Entry 4C31 (X-ray diffraction, 3.00 A resolution); this record covers chains A and B of the 8 polymer chains in the assembly.

== Chain A ==
Name: Nuclear mRNA export protein SAC3
Organism: Saccharomyces cerevisiae
UniProtKB: P46674 (SAC3_YEAST); residue numbers follow UniProt; this construct covers 757-787
Amino-acid sequence (33 residues; numbered 755 to 787; the number before each row is that of its first residue):
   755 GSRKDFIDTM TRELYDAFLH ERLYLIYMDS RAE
Disordered / not traced: 755, 787
Sequence notes: expression tag (755-756)
Reported in the primary citation:
  - conformationally variable residues (side-chain flip): F772
  - specificity-determining residues: L768, A771
  - mutagenesis - L768A/H774A, L768A/H774D, F772A/H774A: decreased localization
  - mutagenesis - L768A/H774D: decreased growth in response to 37 degC
  - mutagenesis - L768A/H774A, L768A/H774D, F772A/H774A: decreased binding to Nucleoporin NUP1

== Chain B ==
Name: Protein SUS1
Organism: Saccharomyces cerevisiae
UniProtKB: Q6WNK7 (SUS1_YEAST); numbering as in UniProt (aligned over 1-96)
Amino-acid sequence (96 residues; each row starts with the number of its first residue):
     1 MTMDTAQLKS QIQQYLVESG NYELISNELK ARLLQEGWVD KVKDLTKSEM NINESTNFTQ
    61 ILSTVEPKAL EMVSDSTRET VLKQIREFLE EIVDTQ
Disordered / not traced: 1-3, 96
Swiss-Prot annotation at these positions:
  - cross-link: K68 (Glycyl lysine isopeptide (Lys-Gly) (interchain with G-Cter in ubiquitin))
  - mutagenesis: E18 to G20 (In sus1-10; dissociates from TREX-2 while leaving its interaction with SAGA intact), G37 to W38 (In sus1-11; impairs binding to both TREX-2 and SAGA), V73 to D75 (In sus1-12; dissociates from TREX-2 while leaving its interaction with SAGA intact)
Reported in the primary citation:
  - conformationally variable residues (side-chain flip): K9, Q13, Y22

== Interface between chain A and chain B ==
Contacting residue pairs - 55 pairs, chain A then chain B:
  R757(A) - E90(B)  salt bridge
  R757(A) - V93(B)  hydrogen bond (side chain-backbone)
  R757(A) - D94(B)  hydrogen bond (side chain-backbone)
  I761(A) - R86(B)
  I761(A) - L89(B)
  I761(A) - E90(B)
  D762(A) - R86(B)  salt bridge
  M764(A) - K9(B)
  M764(A) - I12(B)  hydrophobic
  M764(A) - L89(B)  hydrophobic
  T765(A) - L82(B)
  T765(A) - I85(B)
  T765(A) - R86(B)
  T765(A) - L89(B)
  R766(A) - R78(B)
  E767(A) - K9(B)  salt bridge
  L768(A) - I12(B)  hydrophobic
  L768(A) - L16(B)  hydrophobic
  L768(A) - I85(B)  hydrophobic
  Y769(A) - V73(B)
  Y769(A) - R78(B)
  Y769(A) - V81(B)  hydrophobic
  Y769(A) - L82(B)  hydrophobic
  Y769(A) - I85(B)  hydrophobic
  F772(A) - Y22(B)  hydrophobic
  F772(A) - I25(B)  hydrophobic
  F772(A) - S26(B)
  F772(A) - L29(B)  hydrophobic
  L773(A) - L29(B)  hydrophobic
  L773(A) - L70(B)  hydrophobic
  L773(A) - V73(B)  hydrophobic
  H774(A) - F58(B)
  H774(A) - L62(B)
  H774(A) - E66(B)
  E775(A) - Y22(B)  hydrogen bond
  R776(A) - S26(B)
  R776(A) - K30(B)
  R776(A) - W38(B)
  L777(A) - V42(B)  hydrophobic
  L777(A) - L62(B)  hydrophobic
  L777(A) - E66(B)
  Y778(A) - F58(B)  hydrophobic
  I780(A) - W38(B)  hydrophobic
  I780(A) - K43(B)
  I780(A) - T46(B)
  Y781(A) - T56(B)  hydrogen bond (side chain-backbone)
  Y781(A) - N57(B)
  Y781(A) - F58(B)  hydrogen bond (side chain-backbone)
  Y781(A) - I61(B)  hydrophobic
  D783(A) - K43(B)  salt bridge
  S784(A) - T46(B)
  S784(A) - K47(B)
  S784(A) - M50(B)
  R785(A) - M50(B)
  R785(A) - T56(B)
Interface residues without a listed pair, chain A (22 interface residues in all): F760
Interface residues without a listed pair, chain B (34 interface residues in all): L8, L33, A69

== Summary ==
22 residues of chain A face 34 of chain B across their interface, with 5 hydrogen bonds and 4 salt bridges.
Polar contacts include R757(A)-E90(B), D762(A)-R86(B) and E767(A)-K9(B). UniProt lists 8 mutagenesis sites on
chain B. From the paper: L768A/H774A, L768A/H774D and F772A/H774A of chain A reduce localization; specificity
determinants L768(A) and A771(A).
Here chain A is Nuclear mRNA export protein SAC3 and chain B is Protein SUS1, both from Saccharomyces
cerevisiae. Entry 4C31 (Nup1:Sac3:Sus1 complex) was determined by X-ray diffraction together with 4MBE from
the same study.
